Entry 8VG2 (electron microscopy, 3.04 A resolution); this record covers chains I and O of the 12 polymer chains in the assembly.

[Chain I]
Molecule: 211-nt DNA strand
Sequence (211 nucleotides; each row starts with the number of its first residue):
     1 ATCCGAGATG GTACTTTGTG TCTCCTGCTC TGTCAGCAGG GCACTGTACT TGCTGATACC
    61 AGGGAATCAA TTGGTCGTAG ACAGCTCTAG CACCGCTTAA ACGCACGTAC GCGCTGTCCC
   121 CCGCGTTTTA ACCGCCAAGG GGATTACTCC CTAGTCTCCA GGCACGTGTC AGATATATAC
   181 ATCAGGCCAA CTTGTCTACG TTTAGTATGA T
Not modelled in the structure: 1-15

[Chain O]
Protein: Hepatocyte nuclear factor 3-alpha
From: Homo sapiens
Reference sequence: P55317 (FOXA1_HUMAN); numbering as in UniProt (aligned over 1-472)
Amino-acid sequence (478 residues; numbered 1 to 478; the number before each row is that of its first residue):
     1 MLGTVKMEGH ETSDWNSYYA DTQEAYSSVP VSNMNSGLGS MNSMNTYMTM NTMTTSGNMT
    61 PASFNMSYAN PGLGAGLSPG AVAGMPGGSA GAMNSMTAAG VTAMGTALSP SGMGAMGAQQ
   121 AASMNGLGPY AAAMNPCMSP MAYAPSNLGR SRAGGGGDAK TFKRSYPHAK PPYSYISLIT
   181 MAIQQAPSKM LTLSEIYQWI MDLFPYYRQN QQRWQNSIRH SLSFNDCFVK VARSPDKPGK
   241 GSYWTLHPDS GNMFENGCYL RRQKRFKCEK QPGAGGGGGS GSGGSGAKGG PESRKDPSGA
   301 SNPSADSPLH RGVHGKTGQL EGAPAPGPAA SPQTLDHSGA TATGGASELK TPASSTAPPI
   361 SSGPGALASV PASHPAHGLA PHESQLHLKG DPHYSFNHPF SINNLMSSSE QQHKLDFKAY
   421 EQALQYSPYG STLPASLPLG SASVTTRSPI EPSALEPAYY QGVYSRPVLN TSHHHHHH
Not modelled in the structure: 1-167, 270-478
Differences from the reference sequence: expression tag (473-478)
Swiss-Prot annotation at these positions:
  - DNA-binding region: Ala169 to Leu260 (Fork-head)
  - modified residue (Phosphoserine): Ser307, Ser331

[Interface between chain I and chain O]
Residue-residue contacts - 17 pairs, chain I then chain O:
  DT29(I) - Arg261(O)  base contact
  DC30(I) - Arg261(O)  hydrogen bond to the base
  DC30(I) - Arg262(O)  sugar contact
  DC30(I) - Lys264(O)  hydrogen bond to the phosphate
  DC30(I) - Arg265(O)  salt bridge to the phosphate
  DT31(I) - Arg261(O)  hydrogen bond to the sugar
  DT31(I) - Arg262(O)  salt bridge to the phosphate
  DG32(I) - Ser174(O)  phosphate contact
  DG32(I) - Tyr175(O)  hydrogen bond to the phosphate
  DG32(I) - Ser221(O)  phosphate contact
  DT33(I) - Tyr175(O)  hydrogen bond to the phosphate
  DT33(I) - Ser217(O)  hydrogen bond to the phosphate
  DT33(I) - His220(O)  hydrogen bond to the base
  DC34(I) - Arg213(O)  salt bridge to the phosphate
  DC34(I) - Asn216(O)  base contact
  DC34(I) - His220(O)  base contact
  DA35(I) - Asn216(O)  hydrogen bond to the base
Also at the interface, not in a pair above, chain I (8 interface residues in all): DC42
Also at the interface, not in a pair above, chain O (15 interface residues in all): Lys170, Ile176, Pro238, Leu260

[Overview]
8 residues of chain I and 15 residues of chain O are in contact; the contacts include 8 hydrogen bonds and 3
salt bridges. Among the polar pairs are DC30(I)-Arg261(O), DT33(I)-His220(O) and DA35(I)-Asn216(O). Curated
annotation (UniProt) lists a DNA-binding region on chain O.
Here chain I is a 211-nt DNA strand and chain O is Hepatocyte nuclear factor 3-alpha (Homo sapiens). Entry
8VG2 (Cryo-EM structure of FoxA1 and GATA4 in complex with H14 chromatosome) was determined by electron
microscopy.
